9LW8 - chains D and E of the 53 polymer chains in the assembly; structure by electron microscopy, 3.53 A resolution.

== Chain D (and E) ==
Name: Phage capsid-like C-terminal domain-containing protein
Organism: Mycolicibacterium phage Mycofy1
Notes: chain E of this document is another copy of the same molecule, construct and numbering; everything in this record applies to it too
Reference sequence: Q854Z2 (Q854Z2_9CAUD); numbering as in UniProt (aligned over 1-543)
Amino-acid sequence (543 residues; each row starts with the number of its first residue):
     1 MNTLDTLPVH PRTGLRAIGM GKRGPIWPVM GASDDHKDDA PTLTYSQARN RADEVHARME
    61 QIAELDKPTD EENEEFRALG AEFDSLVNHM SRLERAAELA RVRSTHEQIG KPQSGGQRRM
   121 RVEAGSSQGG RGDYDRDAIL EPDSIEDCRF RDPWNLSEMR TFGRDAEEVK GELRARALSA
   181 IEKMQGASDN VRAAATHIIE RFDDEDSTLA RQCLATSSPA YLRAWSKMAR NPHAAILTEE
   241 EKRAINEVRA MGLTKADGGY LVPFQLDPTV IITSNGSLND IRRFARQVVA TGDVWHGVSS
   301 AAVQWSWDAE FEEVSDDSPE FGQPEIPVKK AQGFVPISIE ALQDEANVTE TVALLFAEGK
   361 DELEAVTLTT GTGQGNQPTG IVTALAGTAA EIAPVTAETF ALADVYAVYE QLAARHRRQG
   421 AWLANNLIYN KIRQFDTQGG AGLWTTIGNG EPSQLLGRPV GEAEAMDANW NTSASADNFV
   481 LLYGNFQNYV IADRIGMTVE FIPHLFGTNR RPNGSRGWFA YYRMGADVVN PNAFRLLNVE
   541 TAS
Unresolved in the structure: 1-250
Sequence notes: conflict His-197 (Lys in Q854Z2)

== Chain D / chain E interface ==
Pairs across the interface (105):
  Arg-286(D) with Asp-267(E), salt bridge; Ile-271(E)
  Val-289(D) with Gln-265(E), hydrogen bond (backbone-side chain)
  Ala-290(D) with Gln-265(E)
  Thr-291(D) with Gln-265(E), hydrogen bond (backbone-side chain)
  Asp-293(D) with Leu-253(E)
  Val-294(D) with Gln-265(E)
  Trp-295(D) with Gln-265(E); Asp-267(E)
  His-296(D) with Phe-264(E); Gln-265(E), hydrogen bond (backbone-backbone); Leu-266(E); Asp-267(E), hydrogen bond (backbone-backbone)
  Val-298(D) with Asp-267(E); Thr-269(E); Val-270(E); Ile-271(E), hydrogen bond (backbone-backbone)
  Ser-299(D) with Val-270(E); Ile-271(E); Thr-273(E)
  Ser-300(D) with Val-270(E); Ile-271(E), hydrogen bond (backbone-backbone); Ile-272(E); Thr-273(E), hydrogen bond (backbone-side chain); Leu-355(E)
  Ala-301(D) with Ile-272(E), hydrophobic; Leu-355(E)
  Ala-302(D) with Ile-272(E); Leu-355(E); Glu-358(E); Gly-359(E)
  Val-303(D) with Val-335(E), hydrophobic; Leu-355(E); Phe-356(E), hydrophobic; Gly-359(E)
  Trp-305(D) with Ala-331(E); Phe-356(E), hydrogen bond (side chain-backbone); Gly-359(E); Lys-360(E); Leu-363(E), hydrophobic; Met-497(E), hydrophobic; Ala-520(E), hydrophobic; Tyr-522(E), hydrophobic
  Ser-306(D) with Ala-331(E); Gln-332(E), hydrogen bond (backbone-backbone)
  Trp-307(D) with Lys-329(E); Lys-330(E); Ala-331(E), hydrophobic; Leu-363(E); Thr-367(E); Asn-376(E); Gln-377(E); Pro-378(E)
  Asp-308(D) with Lys-330(E), hydrogen bond (backbone-backbone); Gln-332(E), hydrogen bond
  Ala-309(D) with Lys-330(E), hydrogen bond (backbone-side chain); Asn-376(E)
  Glu-312(D) with Gln-332(E)
  Val-314(D) with Gln-332(E); Phe-334(E), hydrophobic; Phe-519(E), hydrophobic
  Ser-315(D) with Phe-334(E)
  Asp-316(D) with Phe-334(E); Pro-336(E)
  Asp-317(D) with Gly-333(E); Phe-334(E), hydrogen bond (backbone-backbone); Val-335(E)
  Gln-323(D) with Phe-264(E)
  Leu-402(D) with Ile-447(E), hydrophobic
  Tyr-406(D) with Asn-430(E); Arg-433(E), hydrogen bond; Gln-434(E)
  Glu-410(D) with Leu-427(E); Asn-430(E), hydrogen bond
  Ala-414(D) with Glu-464(E)
  Arg-415(D) with Ile-272(E); Ser-274(E), hydrogen bond (side chain-backbone); Asn-275(E); Gly-276(E); Glu-358(E), salt bridge
  Arg-417(D) with Asn-426(E); Glu-462(E), salt bridge
  Arg-418(D) with Leu-278(E)
  Gln-438(D) with Gln-438(E)
  Gly-439(D) with Gly-439(E)
  Gly-440(D) with Asp-436(E); Thr-437(E); Gln-438(E); Gly-439(E); Leu-443(E)
  Ala-441(D) with Asp-436(E), hydrogen bond (backbone-side chain); Leu-443(E), hydrophobic; Thr-446(E); Ile-447(E), hydrogen bond (backbone-backbone)
  Gly-442(D) with Ile-447(E)
  Leu-443(D) with Thr-446(E), hydrogen bond (backbone-side chain); Ile-447(E)
  Trp-444(D) with Ile-447(E)
  Leu-455(D) with Ile-447(E), hydrophobic
  Leu-456(D) with Arg-433(E); Gly-448(E); Asn-449(E)
  Gly-457(D) with Asn-449(E); Gly-450(E)
  Val-529(D) with Ile-271(E), hydrophobic
Also at the interface, not in a pair above, chain D (55 interface residues in all): Gly-292, Glu-310, Ser-318, Pro-319, Ala-403, Tyr-409, Ala-413, Gln-454, Asn-488, Arg-523, Asn-530, Asn-532
Also at the interface, not in a pair above, chain E (57 interface residues in all): Val-262, Thr-445, Tyr-521, Met-524

== Summary ==
The interface between chain D and chain E involves 55 residues on one side and 57 on the other, with 19
hydrogen bonds and 3 salt bridges. Polar pairs include Arg-286(D)/Asp-267(E), Arg-415(D)/Glu-358(E) and
Arg-417(D)/Glu-462(E).
Both chains are Phage capsid-like C-terminal domain-containing protein (Mycolicibacterium phage Mycofy1).
Entry 9LW8 (Bottom cap of bacteriophage Mycofy1 mature head (C5 symmetry)) was determined by electron
microscopy together with 9LW6, 9LW7, 9LW9 and 9LWA from the same study.
